Entry 7ZGL (X-ray diffraction, 2.50 A resolution); this record covers chain A.

== Chain A ==
Molecule: Steroid C26-monooxygenase
Source organism: Mycobacterium tuberculosis H37Rv
Notes: EC 1.14.15.29
Reference sequence: P9WPP1 (CP125_MYCTU); residue numbers follow UniProt; this construct covers 18-433
Amino-acid sequence (418 residues; numbered 16 to 433; the number before each row is that of its first residue):
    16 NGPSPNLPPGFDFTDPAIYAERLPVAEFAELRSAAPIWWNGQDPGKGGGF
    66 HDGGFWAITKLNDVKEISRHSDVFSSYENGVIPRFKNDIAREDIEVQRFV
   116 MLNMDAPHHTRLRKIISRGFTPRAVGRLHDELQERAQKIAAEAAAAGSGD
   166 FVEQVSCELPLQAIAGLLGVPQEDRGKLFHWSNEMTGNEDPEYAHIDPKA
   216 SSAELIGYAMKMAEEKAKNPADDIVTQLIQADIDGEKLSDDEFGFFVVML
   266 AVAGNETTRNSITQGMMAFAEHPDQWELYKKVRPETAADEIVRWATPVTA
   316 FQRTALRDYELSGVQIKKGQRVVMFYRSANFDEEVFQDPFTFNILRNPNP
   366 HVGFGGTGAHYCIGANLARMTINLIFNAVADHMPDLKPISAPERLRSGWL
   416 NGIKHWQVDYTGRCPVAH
Unresolved in the structure: 16-17, 428-433
Differences from the reference sequence: expression tag (16-17)
Bound ions: heme Fe: C377 (together with EIQ)
Ligand contacts:
  - EIQ (N-[4-(pyridin-4-ylmethyl)phenyl]benzenesulfonamide): I97, Q112, V115, L117, N118, M200, S217, V263, M264, V267, A268, T272, V313, F316, W414
  - heme (HEM): V96, M116, L117, H124, R128, F135, M264, L265, A268, G269, T272, T273, S276, V307, P312, V313, F316, R318, Y341, G368, F369, G370, A374, H375, Y376, C377, I378, G379, L382, A383
From the paper describing this entry:
  - binding site for EIQ: F316, W414

== Summary ==
Ligands of chain A: compound EIQ and heme. From the paper: a binding site for EIQ at F316 and W414.
Chain A is Steroid C26-monooxygenase (Mycobacterium tuberculosis H37Rv); the structure, Crystal structure of
CYP125 from Mycobacterium tuberculosis in complex with an inhibitor, was determined by X-ray diffraction,
deposited together with 8S4M, 8S53, 7ZIC, 7QQ7 and 7P5T.
